Entry 7RIQ (X-ray diffraction, 3.00 A resolution); this record covers chains B and J of the 13 polymer chains in the assembly.

# Chain B
Protein: DNA-directed RNA polymerase II subunit RPB2
From: Saccharomyces cerevisiae (strain ATCC 204508 / S288c)
Notes: EC 2.7.7.6
UniProtKB: P08518 (RPB2_YEAST); residue numbers follow UniProt; this construct covers 1-1224
Amino-acid sequence (1224 residues; numbered 1 to 1224; the number before each row is that of its first residue):
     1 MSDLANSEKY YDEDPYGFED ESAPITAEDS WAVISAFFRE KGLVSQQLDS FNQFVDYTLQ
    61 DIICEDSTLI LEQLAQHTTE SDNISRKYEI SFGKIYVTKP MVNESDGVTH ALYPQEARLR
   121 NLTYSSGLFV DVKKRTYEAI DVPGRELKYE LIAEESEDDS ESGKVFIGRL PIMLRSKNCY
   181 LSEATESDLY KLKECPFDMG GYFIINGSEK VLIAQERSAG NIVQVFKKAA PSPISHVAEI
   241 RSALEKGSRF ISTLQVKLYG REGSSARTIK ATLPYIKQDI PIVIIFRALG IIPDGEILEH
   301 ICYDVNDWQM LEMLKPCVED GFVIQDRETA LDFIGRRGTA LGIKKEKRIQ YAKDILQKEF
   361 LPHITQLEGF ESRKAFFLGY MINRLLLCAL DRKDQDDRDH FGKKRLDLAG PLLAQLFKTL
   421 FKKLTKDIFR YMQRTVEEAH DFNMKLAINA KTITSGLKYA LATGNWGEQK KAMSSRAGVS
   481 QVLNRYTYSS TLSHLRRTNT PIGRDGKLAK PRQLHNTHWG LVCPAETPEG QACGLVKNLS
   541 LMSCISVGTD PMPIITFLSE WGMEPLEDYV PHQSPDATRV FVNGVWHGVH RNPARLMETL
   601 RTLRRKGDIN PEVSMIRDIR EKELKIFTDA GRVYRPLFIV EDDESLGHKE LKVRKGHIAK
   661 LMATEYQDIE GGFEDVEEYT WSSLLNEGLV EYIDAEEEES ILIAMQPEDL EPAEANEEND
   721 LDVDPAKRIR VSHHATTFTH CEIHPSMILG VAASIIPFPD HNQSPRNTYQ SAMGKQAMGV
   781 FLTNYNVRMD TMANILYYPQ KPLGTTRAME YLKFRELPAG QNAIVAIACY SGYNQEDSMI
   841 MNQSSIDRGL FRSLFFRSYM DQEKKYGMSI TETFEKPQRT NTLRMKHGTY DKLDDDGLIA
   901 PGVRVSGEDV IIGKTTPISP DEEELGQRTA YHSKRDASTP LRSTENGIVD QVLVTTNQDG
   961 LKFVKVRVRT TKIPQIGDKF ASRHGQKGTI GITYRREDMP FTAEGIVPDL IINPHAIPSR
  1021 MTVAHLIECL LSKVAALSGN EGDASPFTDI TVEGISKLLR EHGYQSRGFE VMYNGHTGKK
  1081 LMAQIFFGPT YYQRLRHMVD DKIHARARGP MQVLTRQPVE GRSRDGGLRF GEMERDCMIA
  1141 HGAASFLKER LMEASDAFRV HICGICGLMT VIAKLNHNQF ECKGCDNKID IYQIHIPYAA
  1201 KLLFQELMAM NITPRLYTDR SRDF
Not modelled in the structure: 1-19, 75-85, 139-161, 338-344, 439-445, 504-507, 644-646, 669-675, 715-720, 920-929, 1222-1224
Metal / ion sites: Zn2+: Cys-1163, Cys-1166, Cys-1182, Cys-1185

# Chain J
Protein: DNA-directed RNA polymerases I, II, and III subunit RPABC5
From: Saccharomyces cerevisiae (strain ATCC 204508 / S288c)
UniProtKB: P22139 (RPAB5_YEAST); residue numbers follow UniProt; this construct covers 1-70
Amino-acid sequence (70 residues; row label = number of the first residue in the row):
     1 MIVPVRCFSC GKVVGDKWES YLNLLQEDEL DEGTALSRLG LKRYCCRRMI LTHVDLIEKF
    61 LRYNPLEKRD
Not modelled in the structure: 66-70
Metal / ion sites: Zn2+: Cys-7, Cys-10, Cys-45, Cys-46
Curated features (UniProtKB/Swiss-Prot):
  - binding site (Zn(2+)): Cys-7, Cys-10, Cys-45, Cys-46
  - cross-link: Lys-59 (Glycyl lysine isopeptide (Lys-Gly) (interchain with G-Cter in ubiquitin))

# How chain B and chain J interact
Pairs across the interface (64; chain B residue first):
  Tyr-190(B) with Lys-59(J); Arg-62(J); Tyr-63(J), hydrophobic
  Lys-193(B) with Pro-65(J)
  Glu-194(B) with Tyr-63(J)
  Cys-195(B) with Tyr-63(J)
  Pro-196(B) with Tyr-63(J)
  Phe-197(B) with Lys-59(J)
  Val-780(B) with Leu-56(J), hydrophobic
  Thr-783(B) with Phe-60(J); Tyr-63(J), hydrogen bond
  Asn-784(B) with Tyr-63(J), hydrogen bond (backbone-side chain)
  Tyr-785(B) with Met-1(J); Phe-60(J), hydrophobic
  Ile-795(B) with Met-1(J), hydrophobic
  Leu-796(B) with Met-1(J)
  Tyr-797(B) with Met-1(J), hydrogen bond (backbone-backbone)
  Tyr-798(B) with Met-1(J); Ile-2(J); Pro-4(J), hydrophobic
  Pro-799(B) with Met-1(J)
  Gln-800(B) with Arg-48(J), hydrogen bond; Thr-52(J), hydrogen bond
  Lys-801(B) with Leu-51(J); Thr-52(J), hydrogen bond (backbone-backbone); Val-54(J)
  Leu-803(B) with Thr-52(J)
  Arg-815(B) with Val-54(J)
  Glu-816(B) with Val-54(J); Leu-56(J)
  Pro-818(B) with Val-54(J), hydrophobic
  Asn-822(B) with Arg-48(J), hydrogen bond (backbone-side chain); Thr-52(J), hydrogen bond
  Ala-823(B) with Arg-48(J)
  Ile-824(B) with Arg-48(J)
  Ser-845(B) with Phe-8(J)
  Arg-848(B) with Cys-7(J); Phe-8(J), hydrogen bond (side chain-backbone); Ser-9(J), hydrogen bond (side chain-backbone); Cys-10(J), hydrogen bond (side chain-backbone); Gly-11(J)
  Gly-849(B) with Phe-8(J)
  Leu-850(B) with Phe-8(J), hydrophobic
  Arg-996(B) with Ser-9(J); Cys-10(J)
  Glu-1004(B) with Arg-43(J)
  Ile-1006(B) with Arg-43(J); Tyr-44(J), hydrophobic; Cys-45(J), hydrophobic
  Asp-1009(B) with Ser-9(J), hydrogen bond; Arg-48(J), salt bridge
  Lys-1033(B) with Tyr-44(J)
  Ala-1035(B) with Leu-51(J)
  Ala-1036(B) with Tyr-44(J), hydrophobic; Arg-47(J)
  Leu-1037(B) with Tyr-44(J), hydrophobic; Arg-47(J), hydrogen bond (backbone-side chain)
  Ser-1038(B) with Gly-33(J)
  Gly-1039(B) with Glu-32(J); Gly-33(J); Leu-51(J)
  Tyr-1064(B) with Tyr-44(J)
  Glu-1070(B) with Tyr-44(J), hydrogen bond
  Phe-1087(B) with Tyr-44(J)
Also at the interface, not in a pair above, chain B (48 interface residues in all): Glu-186, Ser-187, Gln-821, Asn-842, Val-1007, Asn-1040, Pro-1089
Also at the interface, not in a pair above, chain J (27 interface residues in all): Val-3, Met-49, His-53

# Overview
48 residues of chain B face 27 of chain J across their interface, with 14 hydrogen bonds and 1 salt bridge.
Polar pairs include Asp-1009(B)/Arg-48(J), Thr-783(B)/Tyr-63(J) and Asn-784(B)/Tyr-63(J). Cys-1163(B),
Cys-1166(B), Cys-1182(B) and Cys-1185(B) coordinate Zn2+. From UniProt: 4 Zn2+-binding residues on chain J.
Chain B is DNA-directed RNA polymerase II subunit RPB2 and chain J is DNA-directed RNA polymerases I, II, and
III subunit RPABC5, both from Saccharomyces cerevisiae (strain ATCC 204508 / S288c); the structure, RNA
polymerase II elongation complex scaffold 1 without polyamide, was determined by X-ray diffraction together
with 7RIM, 7RIP, 7RIW, 7RIX and 7RIY from the same study.
